Entry 5UH8 (X-ray diffraction, 4.18 A resolution (low resolution: residue-level contacts below are approximate; hydrogen-bond / salt-bridge calls are withheld)); this record covers chains A and B of the 9 polymer chains in the assembly.

== Chain A (and B) ==
Molecule: DNA-directed RNA polymerase subunit alpha
Source organism: Mycobacterium tuberculosis (strain ATCC 25618 / H37Rv)
Notes: EC 2.7.7.6; chain B of this document is another copy of the same molecule, construct and numbering; everything in this record applies to it too
UniProt: P9WGZ1 (RPOA_MYCTU); residue numbers follow UniProt; this construct covers 1-347
Sequence (347 residues; row label = number of the first residue in the row):
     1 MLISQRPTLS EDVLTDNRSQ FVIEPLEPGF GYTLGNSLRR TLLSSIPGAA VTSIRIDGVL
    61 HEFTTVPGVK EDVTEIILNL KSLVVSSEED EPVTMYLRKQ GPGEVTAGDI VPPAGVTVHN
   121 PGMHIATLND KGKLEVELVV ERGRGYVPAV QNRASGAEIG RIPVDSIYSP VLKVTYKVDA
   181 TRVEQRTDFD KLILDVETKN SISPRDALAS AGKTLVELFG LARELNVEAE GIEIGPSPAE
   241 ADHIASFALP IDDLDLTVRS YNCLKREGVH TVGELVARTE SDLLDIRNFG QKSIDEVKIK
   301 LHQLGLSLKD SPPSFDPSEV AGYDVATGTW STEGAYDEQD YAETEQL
Disordered / not traced: 1-2, 227-347 (chain B: 1-5, 233-347)

== How chain A and chain B interact ==
Residue-residue contacts - 54 pairs, chain A then chain B:
  Ile-3(A) / Glu-141(B)
  Ile-3(A) / Arg-142(B)
  Gln-5(A) / Arg-144(B)
  Thr-8(A) / Leu-218(B)
  Ser-10(A) / Leu-221(B)
  Glu-27(A) / Ser-44(B)
  Glu-27(A) / Arg-144(B)
  Gly-29(A) / Arg-40(B)
  Phe-30(A) / Arg-40(B)
  Phe-30(A) / Thr-41(B)
  Phe-30(A) / Leu-215(B)
  Thr-33(A) / Asn-36(B)
  Thr-33(A) / Ser-37(B)
  Leu-34(A) / Leu-218(B)
  Ser-37(A) / Thr-33(B)
  Ser-37(A) / Ser-37(B)
  Leu-38(A) / Phe-219(B)
  Arg-40(A) / Gly-29(B)
  Arg-40(A) / Tyr-32(B)
  Arg-40(A) / Thr-33(B)
  Ser-44(A) / Phe-30(B)
  Ser-45(A) / Glu-27(B)
  Ser-45(A) / Phe-30(B)
  Pro-47(A) / Ala-229(B)
  Arg-144(A) / Glu-27(B)
  Glu-184(A) / Gln-151(B)
  Gln-185(A) / Gln-151(B)
  Asp-206(A) / Glu-228(B)
  Leu-208(A) / Ala-222(B)
  Ala-209(A) / Ala-222(B)
  Ala-209(A) / Arg-223(B)
  Ala-209(A) / Asn-226(B)
  Ser-210(A) / Glu-228(B)
  Ser-210(A) / Ala-229(B)
  Gly-212(A) / Phe-219(B)
  Gly-212(A) / Ala-222(B)
  Gly-212(A) / Arg-223(B)
  Lys-213(A) / Arg-223(B)
  Lys-213(A) / Val-227(B)
  Lys-213(A) / Glu-230(B)
  Thr-214(A) / Glu-230(B)
  Leu-215(A) / Phe-219(B)
  Val-216(A) / Phe-219(B)
  Val-216(A) / Arg-223(B)
  Glu-217(A) / Glu-230(B)
  Glu-217(A) / Ile-232(B)
  Phe-219(A) / Leu-34(B)
  Phe-219(A) / Leu-215(B)
  Phe-219(A) / Val-216(B)
  Phe-219(A) / Phe-219(B)
  Leu-221(A) / Thr-8(B)
  Ala-222(A) / Ala-209(B)
  Arg-223(A) / Lys-213(B)
  Asn-226(A) / Arg-205(B)
Also at the interface, not in a pair above, chain A (39 interface residues in all): Leu-9, Leu-26, Thr-41, Arg-205, Leu-218, Gly-220
Also at the interface, not in a pair above, chain B (41 interface residues in all): Leu-26, Ser-45, Val-150, Tyr-168, Leu-208, Gly-212, Gly-220, Leu-225, Gly-231

== In short ==
The interface between chain A and chain B involves 39 residues on one side and 41 on the other.
Chain A and chain B are both DNA-directed RNA polymerase subunit alpha (Mycobacterium tuberculosis (strain
ATCC 25618 / H37Rv)); the structure, Crystal structure of Mycobacterium tuberculosis transcription initiation
complex containing 4nt RNA, was determined by X-ray diffraction (same publication as 5UH5, 5UH6, 5UH9, 5UHA,
5UHB, 5UHC and 4 further entries).
